Entry 2Y37 (X-ray diffraction, 2.60 A resolution); this record covers chain A.

# Chain A
Molecule: Nitric oxide synthase, inducible
From: Mus musculus
Notes: EC 1.14.13.39; fragment: oxygenase domain, residues 66-498
Reference sequence: P29477 (NOS2_MOUSE); residues 66-498 here = UniProt positions 66-498
Amino-acid sequence (433 residues; row label = number of the first residue in the row):
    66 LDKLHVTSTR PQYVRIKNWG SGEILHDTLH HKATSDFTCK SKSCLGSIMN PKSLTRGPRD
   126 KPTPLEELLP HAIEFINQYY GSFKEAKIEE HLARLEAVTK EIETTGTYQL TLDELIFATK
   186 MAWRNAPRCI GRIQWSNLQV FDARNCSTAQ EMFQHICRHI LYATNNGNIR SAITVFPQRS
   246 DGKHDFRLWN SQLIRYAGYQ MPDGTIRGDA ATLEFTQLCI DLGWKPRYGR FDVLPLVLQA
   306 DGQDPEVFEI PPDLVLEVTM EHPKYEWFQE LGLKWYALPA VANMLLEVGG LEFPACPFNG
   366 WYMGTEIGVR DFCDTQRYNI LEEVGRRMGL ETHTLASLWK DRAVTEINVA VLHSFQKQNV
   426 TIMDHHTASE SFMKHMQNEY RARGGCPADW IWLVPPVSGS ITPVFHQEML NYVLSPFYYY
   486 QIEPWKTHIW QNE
Unresolved in the structure: 66-76, 100-108, 497-498
Metal / ion sites: heme Fe near Cys194 (its only coordinating residue here)
Ligand contacts:
  - ar-c141954 (A54; 2-[(1R)-3-amino-1-phenyl-propoxy]-4-chloro-benzonitrile): Gln257, Tyr341, Pro344, Ala345, Val346, Phe363, Asn364, Gly365, Trp366, Tyr367, Met368, Glu371
  - tetrahydrobiopterin (H4B): Ser112, Met114, Arg375, Trp455, Ile456, Trp457, Phe470, His471, Gln472, Glu473
  - heme (HEM): Trp188, Ala191, Arg193, Cys194, Ile195, Gly196, Gln199, Leu203, Ser236, Met349, Phe363, Asn364, Gly365, Trp366, Met368, Glu371, Trp457, Tyr483, Tyr485
Curated features (UniProtKB/Swiss-Prot):
  - binding site (Zn(2+)): Cys104, Cys109
  - binding site ((6R)-L-erythro-5,6,7,8-tetrahydrobiopterin): Ser112, Arg375, Ile456, Trp457, Phe470
  - binding site (heme b): Cys194, Tyr485
  - binding site (L-arginine): Gln257, Trp366, Tyr367, Glu371
  - natural variant: Cys211 (C211R: In strain: NOD/LtJ)

# Overview
Bound to chain A: ar-c141954, heme and tetrahydrobiopterin. Curated annotation (UniProt) lists Zn2+-binding
residues Cys104 and Cys109, 5 (6R)-L-erythro-5,6,7,8-tetrahydrobiopterin-binding residues, heme b-binding
residues Cys194 and Tyr485 and 4 L-arginine-binding residues.
Chain A is Nitric oxide synthase, inducible (Mus musculus); the structure, The discovery of novel, potent and
highly selective inhibitors of inducible nitric oxide synthase (iNOS), was determined by X-ray diffraction
together with 4UX6 from the same study.
